5FYO - chain A; structure by X-ray diffraction, 1.50 A resolution.

# Chain A
Name: Phosphoinositol-specific phospholipase C
From: Pseudomonas sp
Amino-acid sequence (298 residues; row label = number of the first residue in the row):
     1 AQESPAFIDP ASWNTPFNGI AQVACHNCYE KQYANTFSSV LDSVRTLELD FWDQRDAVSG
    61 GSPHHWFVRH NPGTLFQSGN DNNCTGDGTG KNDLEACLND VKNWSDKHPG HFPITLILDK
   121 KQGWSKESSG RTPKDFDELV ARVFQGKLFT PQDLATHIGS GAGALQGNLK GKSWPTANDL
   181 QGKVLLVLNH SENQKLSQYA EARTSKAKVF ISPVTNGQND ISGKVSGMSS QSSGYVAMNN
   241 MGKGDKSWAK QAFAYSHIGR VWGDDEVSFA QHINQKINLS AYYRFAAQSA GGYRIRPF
Cystine bridges: Cys25-Cys28, Cys84-Cys97
Bound ions: Ca2+: Asn27, Glu48, Asp50, Asp119
What the authors report for this chain:
  - Ca2+ coordination: Asn27, Glu48, Asp50, Asp119
  - catalytic residues: His26, Glu48, His70 (proposed by the authors, not directly observed)

# In short
Asn27, Glu48, Asp50 and Asp119 form the Ca2+ site. From the paper: catalytic residues His26, Glu48 and His70;
Ca2+ coordination by Asn27, Glu48 and Asp50 among others.
Chain A is Phosphoinositol-specific phospholipase C (Pseudomonas sp); the structure, Calcium-dependent
phosphoinositol-specific phospholipase C from a Gram-negative bacterium, Pseudomonas sp, apo form, crystal
form 1, was determined by X-ray diffraction, deposited together with 5FYP and 5FYR.
